Entry 6Z3R (electron microscopy, 2.97 A resolution); this record covers chains A and E of the 4 polymer chains in the assembly.

== Chain A ==
Molecule: Serine/threonine-protein kinase SMG1, SMG1
From: Homo sapiens
Notes: EC 2.7.11.1
UniProtKB: Q96Q15 (SMG1_HUMAN); the construct has insertions or renumbered stretches relative to UniProt, so the offset changes along the chain: 248-265 = UniProt 259-276; 267-285 = UniProt 277-295; 290-304 = UniProt 296-310; 311-1638 = UniProt 311-1638; 4 more segments
Sequence (3411 residues; numbered 147 to 3661 plus 40 insertion-coded residues; 144 numbers in that range are skipped by the numbering (no residue carries them; nothing is unmodelled there); the number before each row is that of its first residue; a row labelled like 2021A-2021Z holds insertion residues (2021A, then the next letters in order); X marks 127 residues of unknown identity (built as UNK)):
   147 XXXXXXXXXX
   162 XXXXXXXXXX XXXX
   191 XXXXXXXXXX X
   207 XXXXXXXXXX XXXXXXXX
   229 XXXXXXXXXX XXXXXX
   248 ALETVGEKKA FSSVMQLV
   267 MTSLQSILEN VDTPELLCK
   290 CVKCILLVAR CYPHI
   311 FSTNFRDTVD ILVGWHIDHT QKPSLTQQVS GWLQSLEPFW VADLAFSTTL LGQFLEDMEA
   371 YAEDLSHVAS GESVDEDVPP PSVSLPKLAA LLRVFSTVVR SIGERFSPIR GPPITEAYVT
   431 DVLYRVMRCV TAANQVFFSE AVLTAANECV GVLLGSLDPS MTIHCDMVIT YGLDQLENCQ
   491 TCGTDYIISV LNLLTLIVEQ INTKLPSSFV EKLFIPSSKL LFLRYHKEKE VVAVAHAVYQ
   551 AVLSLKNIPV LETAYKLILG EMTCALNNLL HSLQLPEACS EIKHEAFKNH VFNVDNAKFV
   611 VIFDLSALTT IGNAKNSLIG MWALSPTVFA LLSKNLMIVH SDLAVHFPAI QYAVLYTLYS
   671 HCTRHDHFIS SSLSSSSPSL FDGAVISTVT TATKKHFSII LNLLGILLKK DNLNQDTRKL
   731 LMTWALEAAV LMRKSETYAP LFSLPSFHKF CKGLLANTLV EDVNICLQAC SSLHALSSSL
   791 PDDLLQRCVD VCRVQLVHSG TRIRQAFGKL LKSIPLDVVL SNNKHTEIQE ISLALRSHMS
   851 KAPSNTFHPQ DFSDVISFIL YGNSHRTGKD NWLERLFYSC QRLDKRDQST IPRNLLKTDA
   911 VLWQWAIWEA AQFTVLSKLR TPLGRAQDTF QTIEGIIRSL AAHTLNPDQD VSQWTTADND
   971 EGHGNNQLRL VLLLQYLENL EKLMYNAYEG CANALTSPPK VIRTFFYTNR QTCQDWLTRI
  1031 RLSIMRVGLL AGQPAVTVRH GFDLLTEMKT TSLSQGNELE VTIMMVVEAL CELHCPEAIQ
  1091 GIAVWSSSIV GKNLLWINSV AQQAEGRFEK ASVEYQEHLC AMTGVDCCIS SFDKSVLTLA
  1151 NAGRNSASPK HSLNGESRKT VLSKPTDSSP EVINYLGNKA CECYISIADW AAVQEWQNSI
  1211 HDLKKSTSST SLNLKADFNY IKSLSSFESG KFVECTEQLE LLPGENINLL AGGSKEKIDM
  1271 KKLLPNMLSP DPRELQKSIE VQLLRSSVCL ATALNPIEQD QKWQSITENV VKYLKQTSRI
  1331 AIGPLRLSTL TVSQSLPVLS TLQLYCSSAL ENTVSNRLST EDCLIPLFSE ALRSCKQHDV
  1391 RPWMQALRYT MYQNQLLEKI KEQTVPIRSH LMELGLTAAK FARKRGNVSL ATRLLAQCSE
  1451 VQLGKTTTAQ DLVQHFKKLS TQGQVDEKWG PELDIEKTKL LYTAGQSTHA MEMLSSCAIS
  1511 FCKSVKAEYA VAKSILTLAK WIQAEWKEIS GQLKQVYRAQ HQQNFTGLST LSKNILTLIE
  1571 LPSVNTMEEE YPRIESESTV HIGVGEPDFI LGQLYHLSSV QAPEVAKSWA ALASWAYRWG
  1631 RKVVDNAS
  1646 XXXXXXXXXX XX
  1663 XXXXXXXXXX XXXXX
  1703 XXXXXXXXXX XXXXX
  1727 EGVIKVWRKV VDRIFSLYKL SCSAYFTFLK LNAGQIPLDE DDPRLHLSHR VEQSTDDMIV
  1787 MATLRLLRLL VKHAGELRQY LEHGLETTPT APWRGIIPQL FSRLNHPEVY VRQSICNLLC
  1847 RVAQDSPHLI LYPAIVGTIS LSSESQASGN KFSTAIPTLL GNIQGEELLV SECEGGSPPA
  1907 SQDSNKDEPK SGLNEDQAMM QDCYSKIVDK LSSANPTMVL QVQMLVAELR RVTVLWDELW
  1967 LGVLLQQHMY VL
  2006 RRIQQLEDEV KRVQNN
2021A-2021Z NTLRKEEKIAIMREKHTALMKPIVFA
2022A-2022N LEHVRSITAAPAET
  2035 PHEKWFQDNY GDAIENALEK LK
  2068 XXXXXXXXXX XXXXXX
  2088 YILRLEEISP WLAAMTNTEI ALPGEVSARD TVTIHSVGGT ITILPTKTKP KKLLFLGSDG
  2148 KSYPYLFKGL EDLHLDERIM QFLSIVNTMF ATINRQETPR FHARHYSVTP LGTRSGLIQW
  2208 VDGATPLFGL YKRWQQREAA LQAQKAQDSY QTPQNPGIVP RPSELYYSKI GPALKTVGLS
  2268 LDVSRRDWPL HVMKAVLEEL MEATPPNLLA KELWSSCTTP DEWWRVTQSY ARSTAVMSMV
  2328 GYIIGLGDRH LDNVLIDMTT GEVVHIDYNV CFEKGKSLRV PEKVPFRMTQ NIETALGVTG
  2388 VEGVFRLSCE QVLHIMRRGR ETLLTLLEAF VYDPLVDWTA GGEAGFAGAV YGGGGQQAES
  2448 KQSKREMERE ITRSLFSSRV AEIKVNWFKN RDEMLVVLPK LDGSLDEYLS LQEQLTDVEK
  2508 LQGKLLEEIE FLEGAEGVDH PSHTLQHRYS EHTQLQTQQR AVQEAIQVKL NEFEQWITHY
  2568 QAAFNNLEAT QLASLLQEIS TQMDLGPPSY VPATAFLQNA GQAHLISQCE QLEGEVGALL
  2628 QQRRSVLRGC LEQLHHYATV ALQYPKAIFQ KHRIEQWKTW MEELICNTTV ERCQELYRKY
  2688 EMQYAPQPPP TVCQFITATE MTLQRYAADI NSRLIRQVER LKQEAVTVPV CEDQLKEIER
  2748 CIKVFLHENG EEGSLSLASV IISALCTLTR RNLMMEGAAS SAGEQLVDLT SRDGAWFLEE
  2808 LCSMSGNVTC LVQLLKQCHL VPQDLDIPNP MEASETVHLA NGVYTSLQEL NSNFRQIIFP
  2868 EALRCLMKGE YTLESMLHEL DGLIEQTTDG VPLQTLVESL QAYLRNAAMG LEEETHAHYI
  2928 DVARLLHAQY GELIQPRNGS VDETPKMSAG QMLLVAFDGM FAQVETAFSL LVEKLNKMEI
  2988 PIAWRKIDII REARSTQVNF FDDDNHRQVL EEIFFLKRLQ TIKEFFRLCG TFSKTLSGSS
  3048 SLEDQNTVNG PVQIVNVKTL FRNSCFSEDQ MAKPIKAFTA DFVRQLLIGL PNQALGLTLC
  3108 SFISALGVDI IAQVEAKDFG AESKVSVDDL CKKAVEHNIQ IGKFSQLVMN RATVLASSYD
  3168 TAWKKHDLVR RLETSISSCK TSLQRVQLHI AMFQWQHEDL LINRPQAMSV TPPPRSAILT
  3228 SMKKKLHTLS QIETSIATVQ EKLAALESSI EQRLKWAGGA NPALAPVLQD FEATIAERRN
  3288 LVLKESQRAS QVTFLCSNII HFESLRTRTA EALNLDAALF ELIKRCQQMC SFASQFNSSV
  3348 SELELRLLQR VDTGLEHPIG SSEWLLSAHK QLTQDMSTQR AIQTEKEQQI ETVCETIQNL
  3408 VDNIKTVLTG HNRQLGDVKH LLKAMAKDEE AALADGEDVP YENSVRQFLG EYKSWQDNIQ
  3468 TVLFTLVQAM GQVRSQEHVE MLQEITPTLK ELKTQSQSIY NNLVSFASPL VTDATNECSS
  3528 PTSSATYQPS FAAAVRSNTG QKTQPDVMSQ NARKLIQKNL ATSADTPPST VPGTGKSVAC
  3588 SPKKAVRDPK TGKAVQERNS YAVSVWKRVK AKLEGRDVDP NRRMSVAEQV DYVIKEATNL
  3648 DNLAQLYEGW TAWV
Not modelled in the structure: 325-333, 348-354, 377-391, 413-426, 627-631, 683-697, 878-880, 896-899, 1061-1066, 1100-1102, 1152-1177, 1260-1268, 1306-1312, 1451-1456, 1468-1477, 1553-1557, 1574-1583, 1760-1778, 1866-1922, 1960-1961, 2021A-2021Z, 2022A-2022N, 2096-2099, 2233-2244, 2427-3606
Sequence notes: conflict Arg743 (Lys in Q96Q15), Lys834 (Asn in Q96Q15), Ser1209 (Ala in Q96Q15)
Small-molecule neighbours:
  - AMP-PNP (ANP; phosphoaminophosphonic acid-adenylate ester): Pro2132, Thr2133, Lys2134, Thr2135, Leu2153, Lys2155, Tyr2193, Ile2205, Gln2206, Trp2207, Val2208, Asp2339, Asn2340, Ile2353, Asp2354, Asn2356
  - inositol hexakisphosphate (IHP): Leu1382, Lys1386, Lys1430, Arg1433, Lys1434, Lys1489, Lys1523, Lys1530, Lys1617, Gln2183
Swiss-Prot annotation at these positions:
  - region: Ile2130 to Lys2136 (G-loop), Gly2332 to Asn2340 (Catalytic loop), His2352 to Thr2376 (Activation loop)
  - modified residue: Thr3550 (Phosphothreonine), Ser3556 (Phosphoserine), Ser3570 (Phosphoserine), Thr3573 (Phosphothreonine), Thr3577 (Phosphothreonine)
From the paper describing this entry:
  - catalytic residues: Asp2335, His2337
  - specificity-determining residues: Leu2365 (by similarity / conservation)

== Chain E ==
Molecule: Regulator of nonsense transcripts 1
Notes: EC 3.6.4.-
UniProtKB: Q92900 (RENT1_HUMAN); residues 17-27 here correspond to UniProt positions 1085-1095 (UniProt number = residue number + 1068)
Sequence (11 residues; row label = number of the first residue in the row):
    17 QPELSQDSYL G
Not modelled in the structure: 17, 25-27
Swiss-Prot annotation at these positions:
  - motif: Ser21, Gln22 ([ST]-Q motif 1)
  - modified residue: Ser21 (Phosphoserine)

== Interface between chain A and chain E ==
Residue-residue contacts (11):
  Pro2249(A) with Leu20(E), hydrophobic
  Asp2335(A) with Ser21(E), hydrogen bond
  His2337(A) with Leu20(E); Ser21(E), hydrogen bond
  Asp2339(A) with Leu20(E)
  Leu2365(A) with Gln22(E)
  Arg2366(A) with Gln22(E)
  Val2367(A) with Gln22(E), hydrogen bond (backbone-side chain)
  Tyr3654(A) with Leu20(E); Gln22(E)
  Gly3656(A) with Leu20(E)
Interface residues without a listed pair, chain A (10 interface residues in all): Phe2215
Interface residues without a listed pair, chain E (4 interface residues in all): Glu19
Interface features reported in the paper:
  - interface residues, chain A: Phe2215(A), Pro2249(A), Asp2335(A), His2337(A), Asp2339(A), Leu2365(A), Val2367(A), Tyr3654(A), Gly3656(A)

== Summary ==
10 residues of chain A and 4 residues of chain E are in contact, with 3 hydrogen bonds. Polar contacts include
Asp2335(A)-Ser21(E), His2337(A)-Ser21(E) and Val2367(A)-Gln22(E). Ligands of chain A: AMP-PNP and inositol
hexakisphosphate. From the paper: catalytic residues Asp2335(A) and His2337(A); interface residues Phe2215(A),
Pro2249(A) and Asp2335(A) among others.
Chain A is Serine/threonine-protein kinase SMG1, SMG1 (Homo sapiens) and chain E is Regulator of nonsense
transcripts 1; the structure, Structure of SMG1-8-9 kinase complex bound to UPF1-LSQ, was determined by
electron microscopy.
